Entry 5DNX (X-ray diffraction, 1.80 A resolution); this record covers chains C and B of the 3 polymer chains in the assembly.

[Chain C (and B)]
Protein: Imidazoleglycerol-phosphate dehydratase
Source organism: Pyrococcus furiosus
Notes: EC 4.2.1.19; chain B of this document is another copy of the same molecule, construct and numbering; everything in this record applies to it too
UniProtKB: P58880 (HIS7_PYRFU); numbering as in UniProt (aligned over 1-176)
Sequence (176 residues; row label = number of the first residue in the row):
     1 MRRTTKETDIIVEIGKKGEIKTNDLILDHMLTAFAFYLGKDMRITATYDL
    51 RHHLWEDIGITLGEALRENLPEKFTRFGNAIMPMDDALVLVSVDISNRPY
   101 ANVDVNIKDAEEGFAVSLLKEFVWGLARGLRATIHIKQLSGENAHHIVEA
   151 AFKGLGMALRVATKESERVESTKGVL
Ion coordination: Mn2+ site 1: His29, His145, Glu149 (together with (R)-c348) (shared with His53(B) of chain B); Mn2+ site 2: His52, Glu56, Glu121 (together with (R)-c348) (shared with His146(B) of chain B); Mn2+ site 3: His53 (together with (R)-c348) (shared with His29(B), His145(B), Glu149(B) of chain B); Mn2+ site 4: His146 (together with (R)-c348) (shared with His52(B), Glu56(B), Glu121(B) of chain B)
Residues lining bound ligands:
  - (R)-c348 (5LD; [(2R)-2-hydroxy-3-(1H-1,2,4-triazol-1-yl)propyl]phosphonic acid), molecule 1: Glu7, His52, His53, Glu56, Glu121
  - (R)-c348 (5LD), molecule 2: His29, Tyr37, Met84, His145, His146, Glu149, Lys153
  - (R)-c348 (5LD), molecule 3: Arg76, Arg98, Ser171, Thr172, Lys173

[How chain C and chain B interact]
Contacting residue pairs (22; chain C residue first):
  Glu7(C) with His29(B)
  Asp49(C) with Leu25(B)
  Leu50(C) with Leu25(B), hydrophobic; Ile26(B), hydrophobic; His29(B); His145(B)
  Arg51(C) with Glu112(B), salt bridge
  His52(C) with Glu111(B), salt bridge; Asn143(B); His145(B), hydrogen bond; His146(B), hydrogen bond
  His53(C) with His29(B), hydrogen bond; His145(B), hydrogen bond
  Val116(C) with Asp109(B)
  Ser117(C) with Ala110(B); Glu111(B), hydrogen bond; Asn143(B), hydrogen bond
  Lys120(C) with Asp109(B), salt bridge; Glu142(B), salt bridge
  Glu121(C) with Asp85(B); His146(B), salt bridge
  Arg128(C) with Asp85(B), salt bridge
Interface residues without a listed pair, chain C (14 interface residues in all): Glu56, Gly113, Ala115
Interface residues without a listed pair, chain B (14 interface residues in all): Phe114, Glu149

[In short]
The chain C/chain B interface involves 14 residues from each chain; the contacts include 6 hydrogen bonds and
6 salt bridges. Among the polar pairs are Arg51(C)-Glu112(B), His52(C)-Glu111(B) and Lys120(C)-Asp109(B).
Chain C binds 3 copies of (R)-c348. His29(C), His145(C) and Glu149(C) coordinate Mn2+ site 1.
Both chains are Imidazoleglycerol-phosphate dehydratase (Pyrococcus furiosus). Entry 5DNX (Crystal structure
of IGPD from Pyrococcus furiosus in complex with (R)-C348) was determined by X-ray diffraction, deposited
together with 5EKW, 5EL9, 5ELW and 5DNL.
